7RDH - chains B and G of the 8 polymer chains in the assembly; structure by X-ray diffraction, 2.75 A resolution.

Chain B:
Name: Hemagglutinin HA2 chain
Source organism: Influenza A virus (strain A/Hong Kong/1/1968 H3N2)
UniProtKB: Q91MA7 (HEMA_I68A4); residues 1-176 here correspond to UniProt positions 346-521 (UniProt number = residue number + 345)
Sequence (239 residues; numbered 1 to 239; the number before each row is that of its first residue):
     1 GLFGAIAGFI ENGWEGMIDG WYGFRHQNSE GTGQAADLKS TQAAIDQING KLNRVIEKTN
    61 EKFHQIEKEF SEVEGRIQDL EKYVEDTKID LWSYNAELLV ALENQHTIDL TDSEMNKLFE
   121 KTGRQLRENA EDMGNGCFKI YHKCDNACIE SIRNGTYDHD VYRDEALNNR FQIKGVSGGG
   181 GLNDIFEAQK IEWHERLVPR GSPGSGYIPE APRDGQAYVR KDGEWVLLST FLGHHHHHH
Not modelled in the structure: 173-239
Cystine bridges: Cys144-Cys148
Glycans and other covalent adducts: N-acetylglucosamine (NAG) linked to Asn154
Sequence notes: engineered mutation Gly123 (Arg468 in Q91MA7); expression tag (177-239)
Swiss-Prot annotation at these positions:
  - glycosylation: Asn154 (N-linked (GlcNAc...) asparagine)

Chain G:
Name: De novo designed protein H3mb
Source organism: Escherichia coli
Sequence (77 residues; row label = number of the first residue in the row; numbers below 1 keep their minus sign (Met-19 is residue -19)):
   -19 MSHHHHHHHH SENLYFQSGG SQHEKFLEWM LRKIEEAIKR GNKISAEFLI NLAKNFIHVL
    41 GDDEIRRRLE RLERQLH
Not modelled in the structure: -19 to 0

How chain B and chain G interact:
Contacting residue pairs - 30 pairs, chain B then chain G:
  Ile18(B) with Asn35(G); Phe36(G)
  Asp19(B) with Phe36(G); His38(G)
  Gly20(B) with Phe36(G)
  Trp21(B) with Leu32(G), hydrophobic; Phe36(G)
  Leu38(B) with Gln2(G); His3(G); Phe6(G), hydrophobic
  Thr41(B) with Phe6(G)
  Gln42(B) with Phe6(G); Trp9(G)
  Ile45(B) with Leu29(G), hydrophobic; Leu32(G), hydrophobic; Phe36(G), hydrophobic
  Asp46(B) with Trp9(G); Lys13(G)
  Ile48(B) with Phe28(G), hydrophobic
  Asn49(B) with Lys13(G); Ser25(G), hydrogen bond; Leu29(G)
  Leu52(B) with Ile24(G), hydrophobic; Phe28(G), hydrophobic
  Asn53(B) with Asn22(G); Ser25(G), hydrogen bond
  Ile56(B) with Asn22(G); Ile24(G), hydrophobic; Ser25(G)
  Lys58(B) with Gly21(G)
Other interface residues (no listed pair), chain B (16 interface residues in all): Glu57
Other interface residues (no listed pair), chain G (16 interface residues in all): Met10
Interface features reported in the paper:
  - interface residues, chain B: Trp21(B) (citing earlier work)

In short:
The chain B/chain G interface involves 16 residues from each chain, with 2 hydrogen bonds. Polar pairs include
Asn49(B)-Ser25(G) and Asn53(B)-Ser25(G). Covalently linked N-acetylglucosamine: at Asn154(B). The paper
reports the interface residue Trp21(B).
Chain B is Hemagglutinin HA2 chain (Influenza A virus (strain A/Hong Kong/1/1968 H3N2)) and chain G is De novo
designed protein H3mb (Escherichia coli); the structure, Crystal structure of the de novo designed binding
protein H3mb in complex with the 1968 influenza ..., was determined by X-ray diffraction, deposited together
with 7OPB, 7S5B, 7N3T and 7N1K.
